PDB entry 6HAI | X-ray diffraction, 2.20 A resolution | chain A

Chain A:
Name: Albicidin resistance protein
From: Klebsiella oxytoca
UniProtKB: Q8KRS7 (Q8KRS7_KLEOX); residues 1-217 here = UniProt positions 1-217
Amino-acid sequence (226 residues; each row starts with the number of its first residue; numbers below 1 keep their minus sign (Gly-3 is residue -3)):
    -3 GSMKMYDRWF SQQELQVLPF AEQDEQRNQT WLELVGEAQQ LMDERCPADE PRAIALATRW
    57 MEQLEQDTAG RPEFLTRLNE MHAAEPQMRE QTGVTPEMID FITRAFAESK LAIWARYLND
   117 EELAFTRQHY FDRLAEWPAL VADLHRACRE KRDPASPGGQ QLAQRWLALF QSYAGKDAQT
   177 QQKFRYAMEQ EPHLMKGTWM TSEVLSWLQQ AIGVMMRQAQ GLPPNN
Unresolved in the structure: -3 to 0, 213-222
Construct notes: expression tag (-3 to 0, 218-222); conflict Asp39 (Gly in Q8KRS7), Asp116 (Ala in Q8KRS7), Ala131 (Met in Q8KRS7), Gly154 (Glu in Q8KRS7)
Ligand contacts: albicidin (FWW; 4-[[4-[[4-[(3S)-3-[[4-[[(E)-3-(4-hydroxyphenyl)-2-methyl-prop-2-enoyl]amino]phenyl]carbonylamino]-2,5-bis(oxidanylidene)pyrrolidin-1-yl]phenyl]carbonylamino]-3-methoxy-2-oxidanyl-phenyl]carbonylamino]-3-methoxy-2-oxidanyl-benzoic acid): Tyr2, Phe16, Asn24, Trp27, Val31, Trp56, Met57, Leu60, Leu71, Leu74, Asn75, His78, Met84, Thr88, Val90, Ile95, Thr99, Lys106, Tyr126, Leu130, Trp133, Pro134, Val137, Trp162, Phe166, Tyr169, Phe180, Arg181, Met184, Met191, Gly193, Thr194, Trp195, Met196, Leu201, Leu204, Gln205

Summary:
Bound to chain A: albicidin.
Chain A is Albicidin resistance protein (Klebsiella oxytoca); the structure, AlbAM131A mutant in complex with
albicidin , albicidin resistance protein, was determined by X-ray diffraction together with 6H95, 6H96 and
6H97 from the same study.
